1NW4 - chains A and F of the 6 polymer chains in the assembly; structure by X-ray diffraction, 2.20 A resolution.

== Chain A (and F) ==
Name: uridine phosphorylase, putative
Source organism: Plasmodium falciparum
Notes: EC 2.4.2.1; chain F of this document is another copy of the same molecule, construct and numbering; everything in this record applies to it too
Reference sequence: Q8I3X4 (Q8I3X4_PLAF7); residues 2-245 here = UniProt positions 2-245
Chain sequence (276 residues; row label = number of the first residue in the row; numbers below 1 keep their minus sign (Met-1 is residue -1)):
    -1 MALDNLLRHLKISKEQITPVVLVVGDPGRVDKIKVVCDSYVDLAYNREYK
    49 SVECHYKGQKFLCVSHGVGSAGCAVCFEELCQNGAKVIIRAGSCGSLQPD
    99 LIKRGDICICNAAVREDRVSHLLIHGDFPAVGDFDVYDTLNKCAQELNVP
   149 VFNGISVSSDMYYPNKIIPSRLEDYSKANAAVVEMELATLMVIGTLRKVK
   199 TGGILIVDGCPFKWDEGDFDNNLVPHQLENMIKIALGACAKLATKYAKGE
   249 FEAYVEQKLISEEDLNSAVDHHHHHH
Unresolved in the structure: -1 to 2, 246-274
Construct notes: cloning artifact (0-1, 246-268); expression tag (269-274)
Small-molecule neighbours: Forodesine (IMH; 1,4-dideoxy-4-aza-1-(S)-(9-deazahypoxanthin-9-yl)-D-ribitol): Val66, Arg88, Ser91, Cys92, Gly93, Tyr160, Val181, Glu182, Met183, Glu184, Asp206, Pro209, Trp212
Swiss-Prot annotation at these positions:
  - active site: Asp206 (Proton donor)
  - binding site (a purine D-ribonucleoside): His7, Met183, Glu184
  - binding site (phosphate): Gly23 to Arg27, Arg45, Arg88 to Ser91
  - mutagenesis: His7 (H7A: Slight decrease in catalytic activity towards inosine and 5'-methylthioinosine; H7F: 23-fold decrease in catalytic efficiency for inosine as substrate ...), Arg45 (R45A: 1300-fold decrease in catalytic efficiency for inosine as substrate. Loss of catalytic activity towards 5'-methylthioinosine), Tyr47 (Y47A: 790-fold decrease in catalytic efficiency for inosine as substrate. 4000-fold decrease in catalytic efficiency for 5'-methylthioinosine as substrate), Val66 (V66A: No effect on catalytic activity towards inosine. Slight increase in catalytic efficiency with 5'-methylthioinosine as substrate ...), Val73 (V73A: Slight decrease in catalytic efficiency with inosine or 5'-methylthioinosine as substrates; V73F: Loss of catalytic activity towards inosine and 5'-methylthioinosine ...), Tyr160 (Y160A: 680-fold decrease in catalytic efficiency with inosine as substrate. 200-fold decrease in catalytic efficiency with 5'-methylthioinosine as substrate ...), Val181 (V181D: 4-fold decrease in catalytic efficiency with inosine as substrate. Reduced affinity for DADMe-ImmG inhibitor), Met183 (M183A: 20-fold decrease in affinity for inosine. Loss of catalytic activity towards 5'-methylthioinosine; M183L: 17300-fold decrease in catalytic efficiency with inosine as substrate ...), Asp206 (D206A: 200-fold decrease in catalytic efficiency with inosine as substrate. Loss of catalytic activity towards 5'-methylthioinosine)

== Interface between chain A and chain F ==
Contacting residue pairs (59):
  Asn109(A) - Val129(F)
  Asn109(A) - Gly130(F)
  Ala110(A) - Pro127(F)  hydrophobic
  Ala110(A) - Val129(F)  hydrophobic
  Ala111(A) - Asp125(F)
  Ala111(A) - Pro127(F)
  Val112(A) - Asp125(F)
  Val112(A) - Phe126(F)  hydrophobic
  Val112(A) - Pro127(F)
  Arg113(A) - Asp125(F)  hydrogen bond (backbone-backbone)
  Glu114(A) - Asp125(F)
  His119(A) - Asp125(F)  salt bridge
  Ile122(A) - Ala176(F)  hydrophobic
  His123(A) - Arg169(F)  hydrogen bond
  His123(A) - Asp172(F)  salt bridge
  His123(A) - Tyr173(F)
  Gly124(A) - Gly124(F)
  Asp125(A) - Val112(F)
  Asp125(A) - Arg113(F)  hydrogen bond (backbone-backbone)
  Asp125(A) - Glu114(F)
  Asp125(A) - His119(F)  salt bridge
  Asp125(A) - Arg169(F)  salt bridge
  Asp125(A) - Tyr173(F)
  Phe126(A) - Val112(F)
  Phe126(A) - Tyr173(F)  hydrophobic
  Phe126(A) - Ala176(F)  hydrophobic
  Pro127(A) - Ala110(F)  hydrophobic
  Pro127(A) - Ala111(F)
  Pro127(A) - Val112(F)
  Ala128(A) - Pro127(F)
  Val129(A) - Ala110(F)  hydrophobic
  Val129(A) - Val129(F)  hydrophobic
  Val129(A) - Ile153(F)  hydrophobic
  Phe132(A) - Phe132(F)  hydrophobic
  Phe132(A) - Tyr135(F)  hydrophobic
  Phe132(A) - Asp136(F)
  Tyr135(A) - Phe132(F)  hydrophobic
  Asp136(A) - Phe132(F)
  Ile153(A) - Phe126(F)  hydrophobic
  Ile153(A) - Thr193(F)
  Arg169(A) - His123(F)  hydrogen bond
  Arg169(A) - Asp125(F)  salt bridge
  Asp172(A) - His123(F)  salt bridge
  Tyr173(A) - Ile122(F)  hydrophobic
  Tyr173(A) - His123(F)
  Tyr173(A) - Asp125(F)
  Tyr173(A) - Phe126(F)  hydrophobic
  Ala176(A) - Ile122(F)  hydrophobic
  Ala176(A) - Phe126(F)
  Ala176(A) - Thr193(F)
  Ala176(A) - Leu194(F)  hydrophobic
  Asn177(A) - Thr193(F)  hydrogen bond (side chain-backbone)
  Asn177(A) - Leu194(F)  hydrogen bond (side chain-backbone)
  Asn177(A) - Lys196(F)
  Thr193(A) - Ala176(F)
  Thr193(A) - Asn177(F)  hydrogen bond (backbone-side chain)
  Leu194(A) - Ala176(F)  hydrophobic
  Leu194(A) - Asn177(F)  hydrogen bond (backbone-side chain)
  Lys196(A) - Asn177(F)
Also at the interface, not in a pair above, chain A (28 interface residues in all): Gly130
Also at the interface, not in a pair above, chain F (28 interface residues in all): Asn109, Ala128

== Summary ==
The chain A/chain F interface involves 28 residues from each chain, with 8 hydrogen bonds and 6 salt bridges.
Polar pairs include His119(A)-Asp125(F), His123(A)-Asp172(F) and Asp125(A)-Arg169(F). Bound to chain A:
Forodesine.
Chain A and chain F are both uridine phosphorylase, putative (Plasmodium falciparum); the structure, Crystal
Structure of Plasmodium falciparum Purine Nucleoside Phosphorylase in complex with ImmH and Sulfate, was
determined by X-ray diffraction (same publication as 1RR6 and 1Q1G).
